PDB entry 1RZF | X-ray diffraction, 1.70 A resolution | chains L and H

# Chain L
Molecule: Fab E51 light chain
Source organism: Homo sapiens
Notes: antibody fragment or engineered binder
Amino-acid sequence (213 residues; numbered 2 to 210 plus 4 insertion-coded residues; the number before each row is that of its first residue; a row labelled like 27A-27B holds insertion residues (27A, then the next letters in order)):
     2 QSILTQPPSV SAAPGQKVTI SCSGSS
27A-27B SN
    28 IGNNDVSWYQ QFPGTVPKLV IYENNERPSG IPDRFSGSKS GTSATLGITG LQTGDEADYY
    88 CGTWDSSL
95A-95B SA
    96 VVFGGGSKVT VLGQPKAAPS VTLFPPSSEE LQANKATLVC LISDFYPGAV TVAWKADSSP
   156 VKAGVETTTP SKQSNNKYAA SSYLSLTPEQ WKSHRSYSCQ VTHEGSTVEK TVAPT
Disulfides: Cys-23/Cys-88, Cys-135/Cys-194

# Chain H
Molecule: Fab E51 heavy chain
Source organism: Homo sapiens
Notes: antibody fragment or engineered binder
Amino-acid sequence (235 residues; each row starts with the number of its first residue; note: 2 numbers in that range are skipped by the numbering (no residue carries them; nothing is unmodelled there); a row labelled like 82A-82C holds insertion residues (82A, then the next letters in order)):
     1 EVQLVQSGAE VNKPGSSVKV SCQASGATLN SHAFSWVRQA PGQGLEWMAG II
   52A P
    53 IFGSSHYAQK FRGRVTISAD ESTRTVYLHL
82A-82C RGL
    83 RSDDTAVYYC ASNSIA
98A-98L GVAAAGDYADYD
100K-100Q GGYYYDM
   101 DVWGQGTTVT VSSASTKGPS VFPLAPSSKS TSGGTAALGC LVKDYFPEPV TVSWNSGALT
   161 SGVHTFPAVL QSSGLYSLSS VVTVPSSSLG TQTYICNVNH KPSNTKVDKR VEPK
Not modelled in the structure: 1, 98A-98L, 127-130
Disulfides: Cys-22/Cys-92, Cys-140/Cys-196

# How chain L and chain H interact
Residue-residue contacts (60):
  Ser-34(L) / Asp-100P(H)  hydrogen bond
  Tyr-36(L) / Asp-100P(H)  hydrogen bond
  Tyr-36(L) / Met-100Q(H)  hydrogen bond (side chain-backbone)
  Gln-38(L) / Gln-39(H)  hydrogen bond
  Val-43(L) / Tyr-91(H)  hydrophobic
  Val-43(L) / Gly-104(H)
  Pro-44(L) / Leu-45(H)  hydrophobic
  Pro-44(L) / Trp-103(H)
  Leu-46(L) / Met-100Q(H)
  Leu-46(L) / Asp-101(H)
  Tyr-49(L) / Asp-100P(H)
  Tyr-87(L) / Gln-39(H)
  Tyr-87(L) / Gln-43(H)
  Tyr-87(L) / Gly-44(H)
  Tyr-87(L) / Leu-45(H)
  Trp-91(L) / His-58(H)
  Trp-91(L) / Gly-100K(H)
  Trp-91(L) / Gly-100L(H)
  Trp-91(L) / Tyr-100O(H)  hydrophobic
  Leu-95(L) / Gln-61(H)
  Ser-95A(L) / His-58(H)
  Ala-95B(L) / Trp-47(H)  hydrophobic
  Ala-95B(L) / Tyr-59(H)
  Val-96(L) / Trp-47(H)
  Val-96(L) / Tyr-100O(H)  hydrophobic
  Phe-98(L) / Val-37(H)  hydrophobic
  Phe-98(L) / Leu-45(H)
  Phe-98(L) / Trp-47(H)
  Phe-119(L) / Leu-124(H)  hydrophobic
  Phe-119(L) / Ala-125(H)
  Phe-119(L) / Ala-137(H)
  Pro-120(L) / Lys-214(H)
  Ser-122(L) / Phe-122(H)
  Ser-122(L) / Pro-123(H)
  Glu-124(L) / Phe-122(H)
  Glu-124(L) / Pro-123(H)
  Glu-125(L) / Phe-122(H)
  Glu-125(L) / Lys-143(H)  salt bridge
  Lys-130(L) / Lys-143(H)
  Thr-132(L) / Lys-143(H)
  Val-134(L) / Ser-179(H)
  Leu-136(L) / Phe-166(H)  hydrophobic
  Leu-136(L) / Val-181(H)  hydrophobic
  Ile-137(L) / Phe-166(H)
  Ser-138(L) / His-164(H)
  Glu-161(L) / Val-169(H)
  Glu-161(L) / Gln-171(H)
  Glu-161(L) / Ser-172(H)  hydrogen bond (side chain-backbone)
  Thr-163(L) / Pro-167(H)
  Thr-163(L) / Ala-168(H)
  Thr-163(L) / Val-169(H)
  Ser-166(L) / Pro-167(H)
  Gln-168(L) / His-164(H)
  Ala-174(L) / His-164(H)
  Ala-174(L) / Phe-166(H)  hydrophobic
  Ala-175(L) / Phe-166(H)
  Tyr-178(L) / Leu-141(H)  hydrophobic
  Tyr-178(L) / Val-169(H)  hydrophobic
  Tyr-178(L) / Leu-178(H)
  Tyr-178(L) / Ser-179(H)  hydrogen bond
Interface residues without a listed pair, chain L (35 interface residues in all): Thr-117, Thr-162, Ser-176
Interface residues without a listed pair, chain H (43 interface residues in all): Glu-46, Ala-60, Gln-105, Leu-138, Gly-139, Leu-170, Ser-177

# Summary
The interface between chain L and chain H involves 35 residues on one side and 43 on the other, with 6
hydrogen bonds and 1 salt bridge. Among the polar pairs are Glu-125(L)/Lys-143(H), Ser-34(L)/Asp-100P(H) and
Tyr-36(L)/Met-100Q(H).
Chain L is Fab E51 light chain and chain H is Fab E51 heavy chain, both from Homo sapiens; the structure,
Crystal structure of Human anti-HIV-1 GP120-reactive antibody E51, was determined by X-ray diffraction (same
publication as 1RZ7, 1RZG and 1RZI).
